8GRA - chains J and H of the 12 polymer chains in the assembly; structure by electron microscopy, 2.80 A resolution.

Chain J:
Protein: Type VI secretion system spike protein Paar
Source organism: Bacteroides fragilis
UniProtKB: A0A3E5IG32 (A0A3E5IG32_BACFG); residues 1-222 here = UniProt positions 1-222
Chain sequence (222 residues; each row starts with the number of its first residue):
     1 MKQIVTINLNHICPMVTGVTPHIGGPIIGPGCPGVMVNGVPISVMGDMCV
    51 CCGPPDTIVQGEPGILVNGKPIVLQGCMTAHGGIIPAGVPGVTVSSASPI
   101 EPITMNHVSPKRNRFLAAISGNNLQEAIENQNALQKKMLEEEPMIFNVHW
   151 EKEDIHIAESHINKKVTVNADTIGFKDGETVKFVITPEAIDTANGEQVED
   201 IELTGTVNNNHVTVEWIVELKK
Disordered / not traced: 1-33, 39-222

Chain H:
Protein: Type VI secretion system spike protein VgrG
Source organism: Bacteroides fragilis
UniProtKB: A0A3E5IG38 (A0A3E5IG38_BACFG); residue numbers follow UniProt; this construct covers 1-616
Chain sequence (616 residues; each row starts with the number of its first residue):
     1 MASTNLDAVSVEIKVAGKVCDYVTMELFQSVSTHHRFKIKVNYRPDKPSV
    51 WAIGPDVIFKQLGEKVSIIMTHHESGEKTEFHGLISDIHVEGFDGNQGFV
   101 ILEGGSPTILLDRDPAMDCYVEQNLNTIVSDILDKSGVKMNVTNNPKHTD
   151 IIPYVARYKETSYGFLSRLLRSYGEWFYYNGETLQIGDPEIDTESRAGYD
   201 VDLTGVSINATIRSLNHSTYEFDPVNDKFYYDYSGTPKGATLGSRSAEKC
   251 SEPIFPTEAKLPSIRPAYSAMDLEHYGDAGFHRNYSQLSQIKASSRYCGI
   301 RLGELVVTRVPESFPGVKITDLGRYRITEITHTVNYKGQYSNTFCGVPGG
   351 TPIMPWGDAVMPVAYPEMARVVSNDDPKNQGRVKVQFMWQEVDGGESYWM
   401 RVQSPDAGKSEQVAKNRGFVFIPEPGDLVMVGFEQGNPDRPYVTGSLFYK
   451 ANSEGAATDNTVKSMRTRSGHTLEFKDDEGGDWGITLRDINGNVIHLNSK
   501 DKNIDITAPETITLTAKNVCINTEENVQITAKKNIDMTVEADINSSAKGN
   551 LLLQADKDVLTAAKGNVGIEAKSDINMVGKNIAVEGNSKITLNGGQTQVA
   601 GQQTTIQGAANKIEIM
Disordered / not traced: 1-2, 616

Interface between chain J and chain H:
Pairs across the interface (9; chain J residue first):
  G34(J) - E614(H)
  G34(J) - I615(H)
  V35(J) - E614(H)
  M36(J) - K612(H)
  M36(J) - I613(H)
  M36(J) - E614(H)  hydrogen bond (backbone-backbone)
  V37(J) - K612(H)
  N38(J) - N611(H)
  N38(J) - K612(H)  hydrogen bond (backbone-backbone)

Overview:
The chain J/chain H interface involves 5 residues from each chain, with 2 hydrogen bonds. Main-chain hydrogen
bonds include M36(J)-E614(H) and N38(J)-K612(H).
Chain J is Type VI secretion system spike protein Paar and chain H is Type VI secretion system spike protein
VgrG, both from Bacteroides fragilis; the structure, Structure of Type VI secretion system cargo delivery
vehicle Hcp-VgrG-PAAR, was determined by electron microscopy, deposited together with 7YW0.
